PDB entry 5GPR | X-ray diffraction, 3.23 A resolution | chain A

[Chain A]
Molecule: Chitinase
Organism: Ostrinia furnacalis
UniProtKB: Q4AE59 (Q4AE59_OSTFU); numbering as in UniProt (aligned over 1-553)
Amino-acid sequence (553 residues; each row starts with the number of its first residue):
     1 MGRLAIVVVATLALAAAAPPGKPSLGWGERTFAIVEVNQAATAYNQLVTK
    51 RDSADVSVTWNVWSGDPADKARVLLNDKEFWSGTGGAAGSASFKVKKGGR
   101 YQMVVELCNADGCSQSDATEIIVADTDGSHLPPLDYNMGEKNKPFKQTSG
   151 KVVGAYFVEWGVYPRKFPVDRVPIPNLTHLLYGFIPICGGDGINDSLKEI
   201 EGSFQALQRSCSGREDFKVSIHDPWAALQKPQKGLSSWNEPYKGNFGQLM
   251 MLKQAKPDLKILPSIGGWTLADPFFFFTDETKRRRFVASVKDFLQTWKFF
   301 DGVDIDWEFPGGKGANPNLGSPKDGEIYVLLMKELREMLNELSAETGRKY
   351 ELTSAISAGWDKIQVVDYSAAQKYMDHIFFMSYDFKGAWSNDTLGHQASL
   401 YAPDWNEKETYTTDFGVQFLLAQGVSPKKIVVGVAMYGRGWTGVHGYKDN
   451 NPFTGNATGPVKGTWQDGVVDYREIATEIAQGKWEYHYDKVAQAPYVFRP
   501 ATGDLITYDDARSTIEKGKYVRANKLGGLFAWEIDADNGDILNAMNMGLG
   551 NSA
Unresolved in the structure: 1-17
Disulfide bonds: Cys188-Cys211
Covalent attachments: N-acetylglucosamine (NAG) linked to Asn391, Asn456
What the authors report for this chain:
  - post-translational modification sites: Asn391, Asn456
  - catalytic residues: Asp304, Asp306, Glu308 (citing earlier work)

[Summary]
N-acetylglucosamine is covalently linked to Asn391 and Asn456. The paper reports catalytic residues Asp304,
Asp306 and Glu308; modification sites Asn391 and Asn456.
Chain A is Chitinase (Ostrinia furnacalis); the structure, Crystal structure of chitinase-h from Ostrinia
furnacalis, was determined by X-ray diffraction (same publication as 5GQB).
